PDB entry 8Z0X | X-ray diffraction, 1.60 A resolution | chains A and C of the 4 polymer chains in the assembly

== Chain A (and C) ==
Protein: 3-hydroxyisobutyrate dehydrogenase
From: Acetobacter aceti
Notes: chain C of this document is another copy of the same molecule, construct and numbering; everything in this record applies to it too
Reference sequence: A0A6S6PLJ6 (A0A6S6PLJ6_ACEAC); residue numbers follow UniProt; this construct covers 1-296
Amino-acid sequence (313 residues; each row starts with the number of its first residue; numbers below 1 keep their minus sign (Met-15 is residue -15)):
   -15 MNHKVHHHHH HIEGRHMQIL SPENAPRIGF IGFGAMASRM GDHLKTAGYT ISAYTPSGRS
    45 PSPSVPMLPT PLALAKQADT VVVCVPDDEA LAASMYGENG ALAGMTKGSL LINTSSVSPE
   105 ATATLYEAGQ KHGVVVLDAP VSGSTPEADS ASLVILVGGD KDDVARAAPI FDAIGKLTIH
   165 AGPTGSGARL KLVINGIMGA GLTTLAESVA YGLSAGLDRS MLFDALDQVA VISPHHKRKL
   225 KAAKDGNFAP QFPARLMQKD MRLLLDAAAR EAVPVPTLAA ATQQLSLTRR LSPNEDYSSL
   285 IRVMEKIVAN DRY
Disordered / not traced: -15 to 1, 7, 43-48, 295-297 (chain C: -15 to 1, 43-49, 296-297)
Differences from the reference sequence: initiating methionine (-15); expression tag (-14 to 0, 297)

== Chain A / chain C interface ==
Contacting residue pairs (114; chain A residue first):
  Ser126(A) with Val213(C)
  Val138(A) with Gln212(C)
  Leu161(A) with Gln212(C)
  Ile163(A) with Met205(C), hydrophobic; Ala209(C), hydrophobic
  His164(A) with Met205(C)
  Ala165(A) with Met205(C)
  Ser170(A) with Leu201(C)
  Arg173(A) with Tyr195(C); Ala199(C), hydrogen bond (side chain-backbone)
  Leu174(A) with Leu201(C); Leu206(C), hydrophobic; Ala209(C), hydrophobic
  Leu176(A) with Tyr195(C)
  Val177(A) with Ser192(C); Tyr195(C), hydrophobic; Gly196(C)
  Ile178(A) with Leu210(C), hydrophobic; Val213(C), hydrophobic; Val215(C), hydrophobic
  Gly180(A) with Thr188(C)
  Ile181(A) with Thr188(C); Leu189(C), hydrophobic; Ser192(C); Leu210(C), hydrophobic; Val215(C); Ile216(C), hydrophobic
  Ala184(A) with Thr188(C)
  Thr187(A) with Thr261(C), hydrogen bond
  Thr188(A) with Gly180(C); Ile181(C); Ala184(C); Thr261(C)
  Leu189(A) with Ile181(C), hydrophobic
  Glu191(A) with Val259(C); Pro260(C); Thr261(C), hydrogen bond; Leu262(C), hydrogen bond (side chain-backbone)
  Ser192(A) with Val177(C); Gly180(C); Ile181(C); Leu262(C)
  Ala194(A) with Val257(C), hydrophobic
  Tyr195(A) with Pro103(C); Arg173(C); Leu176(C); Val177(C), hydrophobic; Leu248(C), hydrophobic; Ala251(C); Ala252(C), hydrophobic; Glu255(C)
  Gly196(A) with Val177(C)
  Ser198(A) with Glu255(C); Val257(C)
  Ala199(A) with Arg173(C), hydrogen bond (backbone-side chain); Glu255(C)
  Leu201(A) with Ala165(C); Ser170(C); Leu174(C)
  Met205(A) with His164(C); Ala165(C)
  Leu206(A) with Leu174(C), hydrophobic
  Ala209(A) with Ile163(C), hydrophobic
  Leu210(A) with Ile178(C), hydrophobic
  Gln212(A) with Leu161(C)
  Val213(A) with Ile178(C), hydrophobic
  Ala214(A) with Ser217(C), hydrogen bond (backbone-side chain); Pro218(C); His219(C), hydrogen bond (backbone-backbone)
  Val215(A) with Ile178(C), hydrophobic; Ile181(C); Met182(C), hydrophobic; Ser217(C); His219(C); His220(C)
  Ile216(A) with Ile181(C), hydrophobic; Ser217(C); Pro218(C)
  Ser217(A) with Ala214(C), hydrogen bond (side chain-backbone); Val215(C); Ile216(C); Ser217(C)
  Pro218(A) with Ala214(C); Ile216(C)
  His219(A) with Ala214(C), hydrogen bond (backbone-backbone); Val215(C)
  His220(A) with Val215(C)
  Leu248(A) with Tyr195(C), hydrophobic
  Ala251(A) with Tyr195(C)
  Ala252(A) with Tyr195(C), hydrophobic
  Glu255(A) with Tyr195(C); Ser198(C); Ala199(C)
  Val257(A) with Ala194(C), hydrophobic; Ser198(C); Val292(C), hydrophobic
  Pro258(A) with Met288(C)
  Val259(A) with Glu191(C)
  Pro260(A) with Glu191(C); Ala264(C); Gln268(C)
  Thr261(A) with Thr187(C), hydrogen bond; Thr188(C); Glu191(C), hydrogen bond; Thr261(C); Ala264(C); Ala265(C)
  Leu262(A) with Glu191(C), hydrogen bond (backbone-side chain); Ser192(C)
  Ala264(A) with Pro260(C); Thr261(C)
  Ala265(A) with Thr261(C)
  Gln268(A) with Pro260(C)
  Met288(A) with Pro258(C)
Also at the interface, not in a pair above, chain A (58 interface residues in all): Pro103, Met182, Val193, Ile291, Val292
Also at the interface, not in a pair above, chain C (58 interface residues in all): Ser126, Val138, Arg222, Ile291

== In short ==
Chain A and chain C each contribute 58 residues to their interface, with 12 hydrogen bonds. Polar pairs
include Arg173(A)-Ala199(C), Thr187(A)-Thr261(C) and Glu191(A)-Thr261(C).
Both chains are 3-hydroxyisobutyrate dehydrogenase (Acetobacter aceti). Entry 8Z0X (Crystal structure of
glyoxylate reductase from Acetobacter aceti in the apo form) was determined by X-ray diffraction (same
publication as 8Z9F and 8Z9G).
